6KNZ - chains A and F of the 6 polymer chains in the assembly; structure by X-ray diffraction, 2.48 A resolution.

# Chain A
Protein: Tubulin alpha-1B chain
From: Bos taurus
UniProtKB: P81947 (TBA1B_BOVIN); residue numbers follow UniProt; this construct covers 1-450
Chain sequence (450 residues; each row starts with the number of its first residue):
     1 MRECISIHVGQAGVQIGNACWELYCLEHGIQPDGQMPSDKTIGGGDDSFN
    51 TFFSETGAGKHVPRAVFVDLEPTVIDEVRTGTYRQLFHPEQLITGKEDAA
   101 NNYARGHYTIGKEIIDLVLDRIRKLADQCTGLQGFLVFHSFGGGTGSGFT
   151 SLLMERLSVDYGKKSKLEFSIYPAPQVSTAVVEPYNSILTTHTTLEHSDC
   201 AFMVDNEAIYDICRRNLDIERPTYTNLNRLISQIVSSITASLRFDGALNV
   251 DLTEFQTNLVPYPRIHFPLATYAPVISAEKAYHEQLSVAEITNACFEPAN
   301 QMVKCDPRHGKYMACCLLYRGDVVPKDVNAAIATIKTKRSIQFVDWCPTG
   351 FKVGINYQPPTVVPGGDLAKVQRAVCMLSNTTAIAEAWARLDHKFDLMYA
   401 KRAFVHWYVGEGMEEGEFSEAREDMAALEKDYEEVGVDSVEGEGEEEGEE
Not modelled in the structure: 439-450
Ion coordination: Ca2+: Asp-39, Thr-41, Gly-44, Glu-55
Small-molecule neighbours:
  - DN0 (2-[5-[4-(2-morpholin-4-ylethoxy)phenyl]pyridin-2-yl]-N-(phenylmethyl)ethanamide): Asn-101, Ser-178, Thr-179, Ala-180, Glu-183
  - GTP (guanosine-5'-triphosphate): Gly-10, Gln-11, Ala-12, Gln-15, Ile-16, Asp-69, Asp-98, Ala-99, Ala-100, Asn-101, Ser-140, Gly-142, Gly-143, Gly-144, Thr-145, Gly-146, Ile-171, Pro-173, Val-177, Ser-178, Thr-179, Glu-183, Asn-206, Tyr-224, Leu-227, Asn-228, Ile-231

# Chain F
Protein: Tubulin tyrosine ligase
From: Gallus gallus
UniProtKB: E1BQ43 (E1BQ43_CHICK); residue numbers follow UniProt; this construct covers 1-378
Chain sequence (384 residues; numbered 1 to 384; the number before each row is that of its first residue):
     1 MYTFVVRDENSSVYAEVSRLLLATGQWKRLRKDNPRFNLMLGERNRLPFG
    51 RLGHEPGLVQLVNYYRGADKLCRKASLVKLIKTSPELSESCTWFPESYVI
   101 YPTNLKTPVAPAQNGIRHLINNTRTDEREVFLAAYNRRREGREGNVWIAK
   151 SSAGAKGEGILISSEASELLDFIDEQGQVHVIQKYLEKPLLLEPGHRKFD
   201 IRSWVLVDHLYNIYLYREGVLRTSSEPYNSANFQDKTCHLTNHCIQKEYS
   251 KNYGRYEEGNEMFFEEFNQYLMDALNTTLENSILLQIKHIIRSCLMCIEP
   301 AISTKHLHYQSFQLFGFDFMVDEELKVWLIEVNGAPACAQKLYAELCQGI
   351 VDVAISSVFPLADTGQKTSQPTSIFIKLHHHHHH
Not modelled in the structure: 103-124, 363-371, 381-384
Sequence notes: expression tag (379-384)
Ion coordination: Mg2+: Glu-331, Asn-333 (together with AMP-PCP)
Small-molecule neighbours: AMP-PCP (ACP; phosphomethylphosphonic acid adenylate ester): Ile-148, Lys-150, Lys-156, Ile-160, Gln-183, Lys-184, Tyr-185, Leu-186, Lys-198, Asp-200, Arg-202, Arg-222, His-239, Leu-240, Thr-241, Asn-242, Asp-318, Met-320, Ile-330, Glu-331, Asn-333

# Chain A / chain F interface
Pairs across the interface - 23 pairs, chain A then chain F:
  Gln-176(A) / Pro-56(F)
  Glu-207(A) / His-54(F)  salt bridge
  Glu-297(A) / His-306(F)
  Pro-298(A) / His-306(F)
  Pro-298(A) / Leu-307(F)  hydrophobic
  Lys-304(A) / His-54(F)
  Asp-306(A) / Arg-66(F)
  Asp-306(A) / Leu-307(F)
  Arg-308(A) / Pro-300(F)  hydrogen bond (side chain-backbone)
  Arg-308(A) / Ala-301(F)
  Arg-308(A) / Ile-302(F)
  Arg-308(A) / Ser-303(F)  hydrogen bond (side chain-backbone)
  His-309(A) / Arg-66(F)  hydrogen bond (side chain-backbone)
  His-309(A) / Gly-67(F)
  His-309(A) / Ala-301(F)  hydrogen bond (side chain-backbone)
  Lys-338(A) / Pro-300(F)
  Ser-340(A) / Pro-300(F)
  Ser-340(A) / Ala-301(F)
  Glu-386(A) / Gly-50(F)
  Glu-386(A) / Arg-66(F)  salt bridge
  Arg-390(A) / Gly-50(F)
  Arg-390(A) / His-54(F)
  His-393(A) / Arg-51(F)
Also at the interface, not in a pair above, chain A (15 interface residues in all): Ala-299, Cys-305
Also at the interface, not in a pair above, chain F (14 interface residues in all): Gly-57, His-308

# Summary
15 residues of chain A and 14 residues of chain F are in contact; the contacts include 4 hydrogen bonds and 2
salt bridges. Among the polar pairs are Glu-207(A)/His-54(F), Glu-386(A)/Arg-66(F) and Arg-308(A)/Pro-300(F).
Ligands of chain A: GTP and compound DN0.
Here chain A is Tubulin alpha-1B chain (Bos taurus) and chain F is Tubulin tyrosine ligase (Gallus gallus).
Entry 6KNZ (Crystal structure of T2R-TTL-KXO1 complex) was determined by X-ray diffraction.
